Entry 9D5M (electron microscopy, 3.05 A resolution); this record covers chains A and B.

[Chain A (and B)]
Molecule: Angiotensin-converting enzyme
Source organism: Homo sapiens
Notes: EC 3.4.15.1; chain B of this document is another copy of the same molecule, construct and numbering; everything in this record applies to it too
Reference sequence: P12821 (ACE_HUMAN); residues -28 to 1206 here correspond to UniProt positions 1-1235 (UniProt number = residue number + 29)
Amino-acid sequence (1241 residues; row label = number of the first residue in the row; numbers below 1 keep their minus sign (Met-28 is residue -28)):
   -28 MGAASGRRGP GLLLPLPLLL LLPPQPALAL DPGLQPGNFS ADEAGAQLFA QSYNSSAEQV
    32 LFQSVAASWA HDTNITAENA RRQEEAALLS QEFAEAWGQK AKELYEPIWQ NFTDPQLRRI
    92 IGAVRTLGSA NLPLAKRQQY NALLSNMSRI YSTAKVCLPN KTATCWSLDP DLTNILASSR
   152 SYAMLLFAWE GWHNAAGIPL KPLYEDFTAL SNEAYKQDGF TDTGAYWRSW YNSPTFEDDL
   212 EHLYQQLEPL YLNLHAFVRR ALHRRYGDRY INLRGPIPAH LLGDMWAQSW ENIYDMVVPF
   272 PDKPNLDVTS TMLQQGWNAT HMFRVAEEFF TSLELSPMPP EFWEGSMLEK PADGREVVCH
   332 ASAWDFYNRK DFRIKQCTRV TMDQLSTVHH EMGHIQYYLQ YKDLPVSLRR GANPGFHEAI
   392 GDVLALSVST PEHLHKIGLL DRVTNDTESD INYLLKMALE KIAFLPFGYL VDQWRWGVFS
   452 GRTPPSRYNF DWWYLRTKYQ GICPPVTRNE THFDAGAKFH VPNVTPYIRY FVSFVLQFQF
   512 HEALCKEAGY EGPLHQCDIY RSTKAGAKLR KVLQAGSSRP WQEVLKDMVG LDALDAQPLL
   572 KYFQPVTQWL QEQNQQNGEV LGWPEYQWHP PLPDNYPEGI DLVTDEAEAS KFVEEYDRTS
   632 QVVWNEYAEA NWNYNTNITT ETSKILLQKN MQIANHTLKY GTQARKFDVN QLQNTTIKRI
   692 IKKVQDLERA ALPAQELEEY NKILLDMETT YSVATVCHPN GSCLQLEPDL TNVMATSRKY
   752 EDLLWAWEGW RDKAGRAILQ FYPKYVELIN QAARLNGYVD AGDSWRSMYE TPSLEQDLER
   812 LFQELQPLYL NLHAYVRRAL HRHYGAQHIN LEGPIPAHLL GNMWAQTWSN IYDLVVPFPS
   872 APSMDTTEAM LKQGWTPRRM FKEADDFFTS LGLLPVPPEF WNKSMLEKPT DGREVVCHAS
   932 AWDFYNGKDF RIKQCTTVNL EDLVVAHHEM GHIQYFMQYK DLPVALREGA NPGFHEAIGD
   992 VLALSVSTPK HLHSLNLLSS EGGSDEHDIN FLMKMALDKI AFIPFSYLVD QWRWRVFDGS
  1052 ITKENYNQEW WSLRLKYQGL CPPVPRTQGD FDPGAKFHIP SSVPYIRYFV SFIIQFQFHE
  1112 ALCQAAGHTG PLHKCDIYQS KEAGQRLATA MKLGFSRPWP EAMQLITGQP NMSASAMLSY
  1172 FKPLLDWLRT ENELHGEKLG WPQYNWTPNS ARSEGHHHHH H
Disordered / not traced: -28 to 1, 1203-1212 (chain B: -28 to 1, 1201-1212)
Sequence notes: expression tag (1207-1212)
Swiss-Prot annotation at these positions:
  - active site: Glu362 (Proton acceptor 1), His491 (Proton donor 1), Glu960 (Proton acceptor 2), His1089 (Proton donor 2)
  - binding site (chloride): Tyr202, Arg500, Arg762, Tyr800, Trp1061, Arg1065, Arg1098
  - binding site (Zn(2+)): His361, His365, Glu389, His959, His963, Glu987
  - site: Asn494 (Not glycosylated), Arg1137, Leu1138 (Cleavage), Asn1196 (Not glycosylated), Arg1203, Ser1204 (Cleavage)
  - glycosylation (N-linked (GlcNAc...) asparagine): Asn9, Asn25, Asn45, Asn82, Asn117, Asn131, Asn289, Asn416, Asn480, Asn648, Asn666 (complex), Asn685 (complex), Asn731, Asn913, Asn1162
Disulfide bonds: Cys128-Cys136, Cys330-Cys348, Cys516-Cys528, Cys728-Cys734, Cys1114-Cys1126
Covalently attached groups: N-acetylglucosamine (NAG) linked to Asn9, Asn25, Asn289, Asn416, Asn480, Asn648, Asn666, Asn685; glycan linked to Asn117
From the paper describing this entry:
  - contacts within the chain: Lys73-Asp189, Arg96-Asp189, Ile649-Val724 (hydrophobic contact)

[Interface between chain A and chain B]
Residue-residue contacts (64):
  Glu212(A) - Arg453(B)  salt bridge
  Gln216(A) - Gly452(B)  hydrogen bond (side chain-backbone)
  Gly452(A) - Gln216(B)  hydrogen bond (backbone-side chain)
  Arg453(A) - Glu212(B)  salt bridge
  Arg453(A) - Tyr440(B)
  Arg453(A) - Lys469(B)
  Arg453(A) - Tyr470(B)  hydrogen bond
  Arg458(A) - Glu219(B)  salt bridge
  Arg458(A) - Lys469(B)
  Asn460(A) - Tyr597(B)  hydrogen bond
  Phe461(A) - Tyr465(B)  hydrophobic
  Phe461(A) - Lys469(B)
  Phe461(A) - Tyr597(B)  hydrophobic
  Asp462(A) - Tyr465(B)  hydrogen bond
  Trp464(A) - Tyr597(B)
  Tyr465(A) - Phe461(B)  hydrophobic
  Tyr465(A) - Asp462(B)  hydrogen bond
  Tyr465(A) - Tyr465(B)  hydrophobic
  Lys469(A) - Arg458(B)
  Lys469(A) - Phe461(B)
  Pro475(A) - Gln598(B)
  Thr478(A) - Gln598(B)
  Arg479(A) - Gln598(B)  hydrogen bond (backbone-side chain)
  Asn480(A) - Pro595(B)
  Asn480(A) - Glu596(B)
  Asn480(A) - Tyr597(B)
  Glu481(A) - Pro595(B)  hydrogen bond (backbone-backbone)
  Glu481(A) - Tyr597(B)
  Glu596(A) - Asn480(B)
  Tyr597(A) - Asn460(B)  hydrogen bond
  Tyr597(A) - Phe461(B)  hydrophobic
  Tyr597(A) - Trp464(B)
  Tyr597(A) - Arg479(B)
  Tyr597(A) - Asn480(B)
  Tyr597(A) - Glu481(B)
  Gln598(A) - Pro475(B)
  Gln598(A) - Thr478(B)
  Gln598(A) - Arg479(B)  hydrogen bond (side chain-backbone)
  Gln598(A) - His600(B)  hydrogen bond
  His600(A) - Gln598(B)  hydrogen bond
  Asn1058(A) - Tyr1195(B)  hydrogen bond
  Gln1059(A) - Leu1066(B)
  Gln1059(A) - Lys1067(B)
  Gln1059(A) - Tyr1195(B)
  Trp1062(A) - Tyr1195(B)
  Leu1066(A) - Gln1059(B)
  Lys1067(A) - Ser1051(B)
  Lys1067(A) - Glu1060(B)  salt bridge
  Pro1073(A) - Asn1196(B)
  Arg1077(A) - Tyr1195(B)
  Arg1077(A) - Asn1196(B)
  Thr1078(A) - Pro1193(B)
  Thr1078(A) - Tyr1195(B)
  Gln1079(A) - Pro1193(B)
  Gln1079(A) - Tyr1195(B)
  Trp1192(A) - Gln1079(B)
  Pro1193(A) - Thr1078(B)
  Pro1193(A) - Gln1079(B)  hydrogen bond (backbone-backbone)
  Tyr1195(A) - Asn1058(B)
  Tyr1195(A) - Gln1059(B)
  Tyr1195(A) - Arg1077(B)  hydrogen bond (side chain-backbone)
  Tyr1195(A) - Thr1078(B)
  Tyr1195(A) - Gln1079(B)
  Asn1196(A) - Arg1077(B)
Also at the interface, not in a pair above, chain A (43 interface residues in all): Gln444, Pro455, Thr468, Tyr470, Pro595, Ser1051, Glu1060, Ser1063, Pro1076, Gln1194
Also at the interface, not in a pair above, chain B (44 interface residues in all): Gln444, Thr468, Asn1056, Trp1062, Ser1063, Pro1073, Pro1076, Gln1194

[In short]
43 residues of chain A face 44 of chain B across their interface, with 15 hydrogen bonds and 4 salt bridges.
Among the polar pairs are Glu212(A)-Arg453(B), Arg458(A)-Glu219(B) and Lys1067(A)-Glu1060(B). From the paper:
contacts within the chain involving Lys73(A), Asp189(A) and Arg96(A) among others.
Both chains are Angiotensin-converting enzyme (Homo sapiens). Entry 9D5M (Apo ACE full dimer 1 prepared by
chameleon) was determined by electron microscopy, deposited together with 9CLX, 9D55 and 9D5S.
